7SL2 - chains B and H of the 10 polymer chains in the assembly; structure by electron microscopy, 3.60 A resolution.

[Chain B]
Protein: Insulin receptor
From: Mus musculus
Notes: EC 2.7.10.1
UniProt: P15208 (INSR_MOUSE); residues -26 to 1345 here correspond to UniProt positions 1-1372 (UniProt number = residue number + 27)
Chain sequence (1372 residues; numbered -26 to 1345; the number before each row is that of its first residue; numbers below 1 keep their minus sign (Met-26 is residue -26)):
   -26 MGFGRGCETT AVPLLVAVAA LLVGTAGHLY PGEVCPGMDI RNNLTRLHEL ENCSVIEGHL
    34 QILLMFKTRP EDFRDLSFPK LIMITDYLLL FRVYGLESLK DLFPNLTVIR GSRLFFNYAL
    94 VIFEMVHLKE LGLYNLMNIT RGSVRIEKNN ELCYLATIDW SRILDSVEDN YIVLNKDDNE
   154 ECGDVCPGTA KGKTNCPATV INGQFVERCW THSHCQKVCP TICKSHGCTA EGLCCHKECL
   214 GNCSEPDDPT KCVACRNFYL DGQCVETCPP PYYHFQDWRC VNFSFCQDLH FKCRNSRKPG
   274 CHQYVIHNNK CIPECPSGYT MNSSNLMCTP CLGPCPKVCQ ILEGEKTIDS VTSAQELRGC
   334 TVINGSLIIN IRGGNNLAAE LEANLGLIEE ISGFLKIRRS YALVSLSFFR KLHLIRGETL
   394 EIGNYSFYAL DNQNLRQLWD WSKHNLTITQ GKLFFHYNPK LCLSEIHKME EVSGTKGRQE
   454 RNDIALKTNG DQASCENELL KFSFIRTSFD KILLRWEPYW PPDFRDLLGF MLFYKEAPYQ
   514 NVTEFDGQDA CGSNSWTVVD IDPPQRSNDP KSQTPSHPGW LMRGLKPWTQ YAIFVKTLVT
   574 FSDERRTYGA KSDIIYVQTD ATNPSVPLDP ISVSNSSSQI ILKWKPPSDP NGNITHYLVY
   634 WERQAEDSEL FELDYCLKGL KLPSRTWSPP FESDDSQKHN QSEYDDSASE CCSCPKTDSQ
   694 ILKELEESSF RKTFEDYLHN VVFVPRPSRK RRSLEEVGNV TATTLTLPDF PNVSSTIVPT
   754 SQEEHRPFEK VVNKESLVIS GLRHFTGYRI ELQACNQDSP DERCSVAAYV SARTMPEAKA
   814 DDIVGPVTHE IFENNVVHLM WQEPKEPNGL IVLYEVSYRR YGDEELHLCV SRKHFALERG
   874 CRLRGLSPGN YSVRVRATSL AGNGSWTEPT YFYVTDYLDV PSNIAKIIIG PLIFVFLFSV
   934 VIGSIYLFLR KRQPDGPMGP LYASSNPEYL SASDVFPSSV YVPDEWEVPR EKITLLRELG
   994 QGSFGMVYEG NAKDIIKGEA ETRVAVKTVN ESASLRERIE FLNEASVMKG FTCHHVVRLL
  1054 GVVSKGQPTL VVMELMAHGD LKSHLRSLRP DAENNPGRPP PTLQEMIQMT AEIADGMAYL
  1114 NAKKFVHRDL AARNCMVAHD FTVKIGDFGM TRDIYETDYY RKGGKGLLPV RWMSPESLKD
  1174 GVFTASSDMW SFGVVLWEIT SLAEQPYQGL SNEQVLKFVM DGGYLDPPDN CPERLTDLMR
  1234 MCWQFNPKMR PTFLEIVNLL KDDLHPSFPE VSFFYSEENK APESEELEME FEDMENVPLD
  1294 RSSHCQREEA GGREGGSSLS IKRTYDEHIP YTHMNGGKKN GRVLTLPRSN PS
Not modelled in the structure: -26 to 0, 163-167, 271-273, 519-527, 540-547, 659-705, 721-757, 908-1345
Disulfides: Cys8-Cys26, Cys126-Cys155, Cys169-Cys188, Cys192-Cys201, Cys196-Cys207, Cys208-Cys216, Cys212-Cys225, Cys228-Cys237, Cys241-Cys253, Cys259-Cys284, Cys266-Cys274, Cys288-Cys301, Cys312-Cys333, Cys435-Cys468, Cys649-Cys862, Cys788-Cys797
Swiss-Prot annotation at these positions:
  - region: Glu708 to Phe716 (Insulin-binding), Asn959 to Tyr962 (Important for interaction with IRS1, SHC1 and STAT5B), Tyr1324 to Met1327 (PIK3R1 binding)
  - active site: Asp1122 (Proton donor/acceptor)
  - binding site (ATP): Ser996, Lys1020, Glu1067 to Asp1073, Arg1126, Asn1127, Asp1140
  - site: Phe39 (Insulin-binding)
  - modified residue: Ser373 (Phosphoserine), Tyr374 (Phosphotyrosine), Ser380 (Phosphoserine), Tyr962 (Phosphotyrosine), Cys1046 (S-nitrosocysteine), Tyr1148 (Phosphotyrosine), Tyr1152 (Phosphotyrosine), Tyr1153 (Phosphotyrosine), Tyr1318 (Phosphotyrosine), Tyr1324 (Phosphotyrosine)
  - glycosylation (N-linked (GlcNAc...) asparagine): Asn16, Asn25, Asn78, Asn111, Asn215, Asn255, Asn295, Asn337, Asn397, Asn418, Asn514, Asn608, Asn626, Asn673, Asn732, Asn745, Asn883, Asn896
  - cross-link: Lys1042 (Glycyl lysine isopeptide (Lys-Gly) (interchain with G-Cter in ubiquitin))

[Chain H]
Protein: Insulin A chain
From: Homo sapiens
UniProt: P01308 (INS_HUMAN); residues 1-21 here correspond to UniProt positions 90-110 (UniProt number = residue number + 89)
Chain sequence (21 residues; each row starts with the number of its first residue):
     1 GIVEQCCTSI CSRYQLENYC N
Disulfides: Cys6-Cys11
Construct notes: engineered mutation Arg13 (Leu102 in P01308)

[Interface between chain B and chain H]
Contacting residue pairs (23; chain B residue first):
  Phe477(B) - Ser12(H)
  Arg479(B) - Ile10(H)
  Arg479(B) - Ser12(H)
  Ser481(B) - Ile10(H)
  Lys484(B) - Thr8(H)  hydrogen bond (side chain-backbone)
  Lys484(B) - Ser9(H)
  Leu486(B) - Ile10(H)  hydrophobic
  Leu486(B) - Gln15(H)
  Arg488(B) - Tyr14(H)
  Ser549(B) - Tyr14(H)  hydrogen bond (backbone-side chain)
  His550(B) - Tyr14(H)  hydrogen bond (backbone-side chain)
  Asp709(B) - Val3(H)
  His712(B) - Ile2(H)
  His712(B) - Val3(H)
  Asn713(B) - Gly1(H)  hydrogen bond (side chain-backbone)
  Asn713(B) - Ile2(H)  hydrogen bond (side chain-backbone)
  Asn713(B) - Val3(H)  hydrogen bond (side chain-backbone)
  Val717(B) - Tyr19(H)
  Pro718(B) - Asn18(H)
  Pro718(B) - Tyr19(H)  hydrophobic
  Arg719(B) - Glu17(H)  hydrogen bond (side chain-backbone)
  Arg719(B) - Asn18(H)  hydrogen bond (side chain-backbone)
  Arg719(B) - Cys20(H)  hydrogen bond (side chain-backbone)
Also at the interface, not in a pair above, chain B (18 interface residues in all): Thr480, Pro548, Leu554, Phe716
Also at the interface, not in a pair above, chain H (14 interface residues in all): Asn21

[Summary]
The interface between chain B and chain H involves 18 residues on one side and 14 on the other, with 9
hydrogen bonds. Among the polar pairs are Lys484(B)-Thr8(H), Ser549(B)-Tyr14(H) and His550(B)-Tyr14(H).
Here chain B is Insulin receptor (Mus musculus) and chain H is Insulin A chain (Homo sapiens). Entry 7SL2
(Full-length insulin receptor bound with site 2 binding deficient mutant insulin (A-L13R) -- asymmetric
conformation) was determined by electron microscopy together with 7SL1, 7SL3, 7SL4, 7SL6, 7SL7, 7STH and 3
further entries from the same study.
